PDB entry 7Z13 | electron microscopy, 3.40 A resolution | chains 6 and A of the 28 polymer chains in the assembly

Chain 6:
Protein: DNA replication licensing factor MCM6
Source organism: Saccharomyces cerevisiae
Notes: EC 3.6.4.12
UniProt: P53091 (MCM6_YEAST); numbering as in UniProt (aligned over 1-1017)
Amino-acid sequence (1017 residues; row label = number of the first residue in the row):
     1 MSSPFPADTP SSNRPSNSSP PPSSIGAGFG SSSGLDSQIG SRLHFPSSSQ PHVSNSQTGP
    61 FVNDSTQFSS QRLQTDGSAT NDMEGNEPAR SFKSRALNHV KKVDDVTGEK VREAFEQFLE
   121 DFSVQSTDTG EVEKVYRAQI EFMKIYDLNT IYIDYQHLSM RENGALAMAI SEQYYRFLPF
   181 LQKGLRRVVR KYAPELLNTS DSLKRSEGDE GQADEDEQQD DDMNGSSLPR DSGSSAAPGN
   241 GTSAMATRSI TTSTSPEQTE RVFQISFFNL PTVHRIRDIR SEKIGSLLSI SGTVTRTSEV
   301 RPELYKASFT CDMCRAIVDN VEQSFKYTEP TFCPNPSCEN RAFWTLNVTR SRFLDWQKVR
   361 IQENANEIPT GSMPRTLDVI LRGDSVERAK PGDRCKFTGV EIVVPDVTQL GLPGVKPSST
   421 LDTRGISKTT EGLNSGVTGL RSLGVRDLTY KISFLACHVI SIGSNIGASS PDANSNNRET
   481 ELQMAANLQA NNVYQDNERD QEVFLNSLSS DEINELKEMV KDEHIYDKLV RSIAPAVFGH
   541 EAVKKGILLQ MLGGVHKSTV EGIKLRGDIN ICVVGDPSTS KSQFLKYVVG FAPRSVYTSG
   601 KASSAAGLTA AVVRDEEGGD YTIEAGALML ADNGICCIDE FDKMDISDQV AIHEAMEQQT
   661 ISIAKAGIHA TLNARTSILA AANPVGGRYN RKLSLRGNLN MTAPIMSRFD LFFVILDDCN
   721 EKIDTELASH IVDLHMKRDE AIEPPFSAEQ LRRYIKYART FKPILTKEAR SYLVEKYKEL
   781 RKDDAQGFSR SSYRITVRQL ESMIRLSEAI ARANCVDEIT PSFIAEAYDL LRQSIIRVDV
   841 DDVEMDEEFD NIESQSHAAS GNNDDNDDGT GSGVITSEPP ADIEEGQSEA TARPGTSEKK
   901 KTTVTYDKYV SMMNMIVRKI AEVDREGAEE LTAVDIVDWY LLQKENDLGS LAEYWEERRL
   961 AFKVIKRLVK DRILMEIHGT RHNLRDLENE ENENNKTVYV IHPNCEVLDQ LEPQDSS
Unresolved in the structure: 1-101, 126-131, 201-259, 464-497, 786-791, 836-1017
Curated features (UniProtKB/Swiss-Prot):
  - motif: Ser707 to Asp710 (Arginine finger)
  - binding site (ATP): Gly575 to Ser582
  - modified residue: Ser78 (Phosphoserine), Ser249 (Phosphoserine), Ser372 (Phosphoserine), Thr766 (Phosphothreonine)
  - mutagenesis: Lys581 (K581A: Loss of MCM2-7 complex helicase activity)
Bound ions: Zn2+: Cys311, Cys314, Cys333, Cys338
Ligand contacts:
  - ADP (adenosine-5'-diphosphate): Val537, Phe538, Pro577, Ser578, Thr579, Ser580, Lys581, Ser582, Gln583, Leu727, His730, Ile731
  - ATP (adenosine-5'-triphosphate): Glu657, Gln658, Arg708, Val797, Arg798, Glu801
What the authors report for this chain:
  - mutagenesis - T423E/R424E: unchanged binding to MCM loading onto origin DNA
  - mutagenesis - T408E/Q409E/L410E/G411E/L412E: unchanged binding to loaded

Chain A:
Molecule: 53-nt DNA strand
Sequence (53 nucleotides; row label = number of the first residue in the row):
     1 TTTTTTTTTT TTTTTTTTTT TTTTTTAAAA AAAAAAAAAA AAAAAAAAAA AAA

Interface between chain 6 and chain A:
Residue-residue contacts (8; chain 6 residue first):
  Val415(6) - DA34(A)  sugar contact
  Ser418(6) - DA35(A)  phosphate contact
  Ser419(6) - DA35(A)  hydrogen bond to the phosphate
  Ala605(6) - DA49(A)  phosphate contact
  Lys665(6) - DA47(A)  phosphate contact
  Lys665(6) - DA48(A)  phosphate contact
  Ala666(6) - DA46(A)  phosphate contact
  Ala666(6) - DA47(A)  hydrogen bond to the phosphate

Overview:
Chain 6 and chain A each contribute 6 residues to their interface; the contacts include 2 hydrogen bonds.
Among the polar pairs are Ser419(6)-DA35(A) and Ala666(6)-DA47(A). From the paper: T423E/R424E of chain 6
leave binding to MCM loading onto origin DNA unchanged; T408E/Q409E/L410E/G411E/L412E of chain 6 leave binding
to loaded unchanged.
Chain 6 is DNA replication licensing factor MCM6 (Saccharomyces cerevisiae) and chain A is a 53-nt DNA strand;
the structure, S. cerevisiae CMGE dimer nucleating origin DNA melting, was determined by electron microscopy,
deposited together with 7QHS.
